PDB entry 2O2V | X-ray diffraction, 1.83 A resolution | chains A and B

[Chain A]
Name: Dual specificity mitogen-activated protein kinase kinase 5
From: Homo sapiens
Notes: EC 2.7.12.2; fragment: MAP2K5-phox
UniProt: Q13163 (MP2K5_HUMAN); residues 5-108 here = UniProt positions 5-108
Amino-acid sequence (106 residues; each row starts with the number of its first residue):
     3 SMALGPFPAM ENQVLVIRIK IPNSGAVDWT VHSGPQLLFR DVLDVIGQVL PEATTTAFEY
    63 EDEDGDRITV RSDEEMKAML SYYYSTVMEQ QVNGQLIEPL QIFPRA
Unresolved in the structure: 3-15, 36
Differences from the reference sequence: cloning artifact (3-4)
UniProt features mapped onto this chain:
  - region: V18 to N25 (Interaction with MAPK7), D64 to D68 (Interaction with MAP3K2/MAP3K3)

[Chain B]
Name: Mitogen-activated protein kinase kinase kinase 3
From: Homo sapiens
Notes: EC 2.7.11.25; fragment: MAP3K3B-phox
UniProt: Q99759 (M3K3_HUMAN); residue numbers follow UniProt; this construct covers 37-124
Amino-acid sequence (90 residues; each row starts with the number of its first residue):
    35 SMGHSNRQSD VRIKFEHNGE RRIIAFSRPV KYEDVEHKVT TVFGQPLDLH YMNNELSILL
    95 KNQDDLDKAI DILDRSSSMK SLRILLLSQD
Unresolved in the structure: 35-41, 124
Differences from the reference sequence: cloning artifact (35-36)

[Interface between chain A and chain B]
Residue-residue contacts (29; chain A residue first):
  Y62(A) with I57(B)
  D64(A) with K48(B), salt bridge; I57(B)
  E65(A) with R46(B), salt bridge; K114(B); S115(B)
  D66(A) with K48(B), salt bridge; R117(B), salt bridge
  D68(A) with K48(B), salt bridge; R55(B), salt bridge; R117(B), salt bridge
  R69(A) with R55(B), hydrogen bond (backbone-side chain)
  I70(A) with K48(B); R55(B); I57(B)
  T71(A) with E54(B); R55(B), hydrogen bond (backbone-backbone); R56(B)
  R73(A) with E54(B), salt bridge; R56(B)
  E76(A) with K72(B), salt bridge; V76(B)
  E77(A) with R56(B), salt bridge; I57(B); I58(B); V76(B)
  A80(A) with I57(B)
  Y84(A) with R46(B)
  R107(A) with E54(B), salt bridge
Also at the interface, not in a pair above, chain B (13 interface residues in all): A59

[In short]
Chain A and chain B form an interface of 14 and 13 residues respectively, with 2 hydrogen bonds and 11 salt
bridges. Among the polar pairs are D64(A)-K48(B), E65(A)-R46(B) and D66(A)-K48(B).
Here chain A is Dual specificity mitogen-activated protein kinase kinase 5 and chain B is Mitogen-activated
protein kinase kinase kinase 3, both from Homo sapiens. Entry 2O2V (Crystal Structure of the Complex of Human
Mitogen Activated Protein Kinase Kinase 5 Phox Domain (MAP2K5-phox) ...) was determined by X-ray diffraction.
